Entry 8P0U (electron microscopy, 2.92 A resolution); this record covers chains A and B of the 5 polymer chains in the assembly.

[Chain A]
Name: Polymerase acidic protein
Source organism: Thogotovirus thogotoense
Reference sequence: P27194 (PA_THOGV); residues 1-622 here = UniProt positions 1-622
Sequence (622 residues; row label = number of the first residue in the row):
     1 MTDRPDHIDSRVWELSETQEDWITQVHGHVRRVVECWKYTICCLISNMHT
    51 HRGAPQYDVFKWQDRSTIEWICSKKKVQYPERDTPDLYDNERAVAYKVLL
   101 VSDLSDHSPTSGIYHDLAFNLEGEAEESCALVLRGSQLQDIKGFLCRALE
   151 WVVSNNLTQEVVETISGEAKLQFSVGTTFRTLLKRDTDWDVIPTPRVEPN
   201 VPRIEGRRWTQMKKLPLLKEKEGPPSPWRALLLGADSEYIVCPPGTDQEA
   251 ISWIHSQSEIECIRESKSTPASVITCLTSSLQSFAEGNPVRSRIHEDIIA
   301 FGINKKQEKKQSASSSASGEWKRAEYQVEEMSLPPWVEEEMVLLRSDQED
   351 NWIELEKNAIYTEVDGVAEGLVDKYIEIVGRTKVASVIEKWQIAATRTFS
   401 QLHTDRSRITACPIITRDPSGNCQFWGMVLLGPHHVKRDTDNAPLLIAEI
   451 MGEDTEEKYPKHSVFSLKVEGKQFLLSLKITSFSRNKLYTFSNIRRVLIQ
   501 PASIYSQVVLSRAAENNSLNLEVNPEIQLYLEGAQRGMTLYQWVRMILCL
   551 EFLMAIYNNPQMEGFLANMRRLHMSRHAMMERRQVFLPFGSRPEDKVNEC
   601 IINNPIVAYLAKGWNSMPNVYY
Not modelled in the structure: 1

[Chain B]
Name: RNA-directed RNA polymerase catalytic subunit
Source organism: Thogotovirus thogotoense
Notes: EC 2.7.7.48
Reference sequence: O41353 (RDRP_THOGV); residues 1-710 here = UniProt positions 1-710
Sequence (710 residues; numbered 1 to 710; the number before each row is that of its first residue):
     1 MNLFTPRSEINPTTTQELLYAYTGPAPVAYGTRTRAVLENIIRPYQYFYK
    51 EPNVQRALDIKTGCKEPEDINVEGPSSGFHTASVLKLADNFFRKYRPAME
   101 KLKYWILVKLPKLKYAELSKGRQTYSFIHKRNLPAPIALEETVEFLEQNL
   151 RRKIGPTLLSYCQAIADVMELDETTYEGARDPRPWDIQLEEIDSDEEDPL
   201 FRQVGREETYTIKFSREELWDQMRTLNTMWKHLERGRLNRRTIATPSMLI
   251 RGFVKIVEDAAKEILENVPTSGVPVGGEEKLAKLASKQTFHTAVTGELSG
   301 DQEKFNECLDPDAMRLMWTVFLRKLGCPDWIMELFNIPFMVFKSKLADMG
   351 EGLVYTKGKLTDRKPLGEMPSEFDDLVRNVVGNSISCRLGMFMGMYNLTS
   401 TLLALISIEREELTGSHVESSDDFIHFFNCKTHEEMFKQAETLRLTLKLV
   451 GINMSPSKCILISPAGIGEFNSKFHHRDFVGNVATELPALVPNGTNPMTD
   501 LAMGLNVIKHSVNTGQMNLCTGALAMRIFNHAYKYAYMALGVTRRTRFME
   551 ENAITPLLTNQGASPVHSFSTMHLDEVALRRHLGLLDEETLRRILNPNNP
   601 VTQKGDPSMFFRIENKMPQIMEDYSVPSCFKYTLSRNRTIQDKPHKALLN
   651 KEERYQRVTSIINKLFPEVLIQEASAPGTVRESLKRRLELVVERSDLDEE
   701 RKKRILSRIF
Not modelled in the structure: 180-208, 603-622, 637-710
Differences from the reference sequence: conflict Trp230 (Cys in O41353)
Bound ions: Mg2+: Asp301, Asp423, Glu469

[Interface between chain A and chain B]
Contacting residue pairs - 314 pairs, chain A then chain B:
  Ser102(A) - Val108(B)
  Asp103(A) - Lys112(B)  salt bridge
  Leu121(A) - Tyr104(B)
  Glu122(A) - Tyr104(B)
  Glu122(A) - Lys109(B)  salt bridge
  Val153(A) - Glu100(B)
  Asn156(A) - Arg96(B)
  Asn156(A) - Glu100(B)
  Thr158(A) - Glu100(B)  hydrogen bond
  Thr158(A) - Tyr104(B)
  Gln159(A) - Lys103(B)
  Gln159(A) - Leu107(B)
  Gln159(A) - Gly326(B)
  Val162(A) - Val108(B)  hydrophobic
  Lys170(A) - Trp330(B)
  Leu171(A) - Trp330(B)
  Gln172(A) - Pro111(B)
  Gln172(A) - Leu159(B)
  Gln172(A) - Trp330(B)
  Phe173(A) - Cys162(B)
  Phe173(A) - Gln163(B)
  Phe173(A) - Ala166(B)  hydrophobic
  Phe173(A) - Phe253(B)  hydrophobic
  Phe173(A) - Trp330(B)
  Phe173(A) - Leu334(B)  hydrophobic
  Phe173(A) - Ile337(B)  hydrophobic
  Ser174(A) - Gln163(B)  hydrogen bond (backbone-side chain)
  Ser174(A) - Ala166(B)
  Val175(A) - Ile337(B)  hydrophobic
  Gly176(A) - Glu170(B)  hydrogen bond (backbone-side chain)
  Thr177(A) - Glu170(B)
  Thr178(A) - Glu170(B)  hydrogen bond
  Phe179(A) - Met169(B)  hydrophobic
  Phe179(A) - Glu170(B)  hydrogen bond (backbone-side chain)
  Arg180(A) - Glu333(B)  salt bridge
  Leu182(A) - Arg216(B)
  Leu182(A) - Glu217(B)
  Leu182(A) - Trp220(B)
  Leu183(A) - Ile337(B)
  Leu183(A) - Met340(B)
  Leu183(A) - Val341(B)  hydrophobic
  Arg185(A) - Lys61(B)  hydrogen bond (backbone-side chain)
  Arg185(A) - Glu217(B)  salt bridge
  Arg185(A) - Trp220(B)
  Asp186(A) - Lys61(B)
  Asp186(A) - Lys343(B)
  Asp186(A) - Ser344(B)
  Asp186(A) - Arg388(B)  salt bridge
  Thr187(A) - Lys61(B)
  Thr187(A) - Thr62(B)  hydrogen bond
  Thr187(A) - Asp312(B)  hydrogen bond
  Thr187(A) - Arg315(B)  hydrogen bond
  Thr187(A) - Met340(B)
  Asp188(A) - Lys61(B)
  Asp188(A) - Thr62(B)  hydrogen bond (backbone-side chain)
  Trp189(A) - Thr62(B)
  Trp189(A) - Phe79(B)  hydrophobic
  Trp189(A) - Thr81(B)
  Trp189(A) - Asp312(B)
  Trp189(A) - Arg315(B)
  Trp189(A) - Leu316(B)  hydrophobic
  Asp190(A) - Arg315(B)  hydrogen bond (backbone-side chain)
  Asp190(A) - Met340(B)
  Val191(A) - Arg315(B)
  Val191(A) - Glu333(B)
  Val191(A) - Asn336(B)  hydrogen bond (backbone-side chain)
  Val191(A) - Met340(B)  hydrophobic
  Ile192(A) - Thr319(B)
  Ile192(A) - Asp329(B)
  Ile192(A) - Glu333(B)
  Ile192(A) - Asn336(B)
  Pro193(A) - Arg315(B)
  Pro193(A) - Thr319(B)
  Pro193(A) - Arg323(B)  hydrogen bond (backbone-side chain)
  Pro193(A) - Asn336(B)
  Pro195(A) - Thr81(B)
  Pro195(A) - Leu316(B)
  Val197(A) - Leu85(B)  hydrophobic
  Glu198(A) - Ala82(B)
  Pro199(A) - Ala82(B)
  Pro199(A) - Leu85(B)  hydrophobic
  Pro199(A) - Lys86(B)
  Asn200(A) - His80(B)
  Asn200(A) - Ala82(B)  hydrogen bond (backbone-backbone)
  Asn200(A) - Ser83(B)  hydrogen bond (backbone-backbone)
  Asn200(A) - Lys86(B)
  Val201(A) - Ser83(B)
  Val201(A) - Lys86(B)
  Val201(A) - Leu87(B)  hydrophobic
  Val201(A) - Arg410(B)
  Pro202(A) - Pro67(B)  hydrophobic
  Pro202(A) - His80(B)
  Pro202(A) - Ser83(B)
  Pro202(A) - Arg410(B)
  Ile204(A) - Val72(B)  hydrophobic
  Ile204(A) - Leu445(B)
  Ile204(A) - Leu449(B)  hydrophobic
  Glu205(A) - Val72(B)
  Gly206(A) - Glu441(B)
  Gly206(A) - Leu445(B)
  Arg207(A) - Val72(B)
  Arg207(A) - Glu73(B)  salt bridge
  Arg207(A) - Glu441(B)  hydrogen bond (backbone-side chain)
  Arg207(A) - Arg444(B)
  Trp209(A) - Leu298(B)  hydrophobic
  Trp209(A) - Ala440(B)  hydrophobic
  Trp209(A) - Glu441(B)  hydrogen bond
  Trp209(A) - Leu461(B)  hydrophobic
  Lys309(A) - Lys359(B)  hydrogen bond (side chain-backbone)
  Ala313(A) - Lys359(B)
  Ala313(A) - Leu360(B)  hydrophobic
  Ser314(A) - Leu360(B)
  Ala317(A) - Lys357(B)
  Ala317(A) - Leu360(B)  hydrophobic
  Gly319(A) - Lys357(B)
  Trp321(A) - Tyr355(B)
  Trp321(A) - Thr356(B)
  Trp321(A) - Lys357(B)
  Trp321(A) - Asp362(B)
  Trp321(A) - Met369(B)  hydrophobic
  Lys322(A) - Tyr355(B)
  Lys322(A) - Thr356(B)  hydrogen bond (backbone-backbone)
  Arg323(A) - Arg35(B)
  Arg323(A) - Leu353(B)
  Arg323(A) - Val354(B)  hydrogen bond (side chain-backbone)
  Arg323(A) - Tyr355(B)
  Arg323(A) - Glu372(B)  salt bridge
  Ala324(A) - Val354(B)  hydrogen bond (backbone-backbone)
  Ala324(A) - Thr356(B)
  Glu354(A) - His531(B)
  Leu355(A) - Arg527(B)
  Leu355(A) - His531(B)
  Glu356(A) - Arg527(B)
  Glu356(A) - Lys534(B)  salt bridge
  Glu356(A) - Ser564(B)
  Glu356(A) - Pro565(B)
  Lys357(A) - Arg527(B)
  Lys357(A) - Pro565(B)
  Asn358(A) - Ala523(B)
  Asn358(A) - Met526(B)
  Asn358(A) - Arg527(B)
  Asn358(A) - His567(B)
  Ala359(A) - Pro565(B)
  Ala359(A) - Val566(B)
  Ala359(A) - His567(B)  hydrogen bond (backbone-backbone)
  Ala359(A) - Ser568(B)
  Tyr361(A) - Val566(B)  hydrogen bond (side chain-backbone)
  Tyr361(A) - Ser568(B)
  Tyr361(A) - Thr571(B)
  Tyr361(A) - Leu583(B)
  Thr362(A) - Ser570(B)  hydrogen bond
  Val364(A) - Phe569(B)  hydrophobic
  Asp365(A) - Ser568(B)  hydrogen bond
  Asp365(A) - Phe569(B)
  Asp365(A) - Ser570(B)  hydrogen bond
  Val367(A) - Leu519(B)  hydrophobic
  Ala368(A) - Leu519(B)
  Glu369(A) - Ala523(B)
  Glu369(A) - Arg527(B)  salt bridge
  Leu371(A) - Cys520(B)  hydrophobic
  Val372(A) - Cys520(B)
  Val372(A) - Ala523(B)  hydrophobic
  Val372(A) - Leu524(B)
  Val372(A) - Arg527(B)
  Asp373(A) - Arg527(B)  salt bridge
  Tyr375(A) - Leu524(B)  hydrophobic
  Thr396(A) - Tyr535(B)
  Thr440(A) - Val28(B)
  Lys487(A) - Pro25(B)
  Tyr489(A) - Val491(B)
  Thr490(A) - Thr23(B)
  Thr490(A) - Gly24(B)
  Thr490(A) - Pro25(B)
  Phe491(A) - Pro25(B)
  Asn493(A) - Leu490(B)
  Asn493(A) - Val491(B)
  Ile494(A) - Thr23(B)
  Arg495(A) - Ile528(B)
  Arg495(A) - His531(B)
  Arg496(A) - Tyr22(B)
  Arg496(A) - Thr23(B)
  Arg496(A) - Leu487(B)
  Arg496(A) - Pro488(B)
  Val497(A) - Thr23(B)
  Leu498(A) - Leu524(B)
  Ile499(A) - Leu487(B)  hydrophobic
  Ile499(A) - Leu490(B)  hydrophobic
  Ile499(A) - Thr521(B)
  Ile499(A) - Leu524(B)  hydrophobic
  Gln500(A) - Glu17(B)  hydrogen bond (side chain-backbone)
  Gln500(A) - Leu18(B)
  Gln500(A) - Tyr20(B)  hydrogen bond (side chain-backbone)
  Gln500(A) - Tyr22(B)
  Ala502(A) - Leu524(B)  hydrophobic
  Ser503(A) - Glu17(B)  hydrogen bond
  Ser503(A) - Asn518(B)  hydrogen bond
  Ile504(A) - Leu18(B)  hydrophobic
  Ser506(A) - Asn518(B)  hydrogen bond
  Ser506(A) - Cys520(B)
  Gln507(A) - Thr14(B)
  Val508(A) - Glu9(B)
  Val508(A) - Ile10(B)  hydrophobic
  Leu510(A) - Leu519(B)  hydrophobic
  Arg512(A) - Glu9(B)  salt bridge
  Pro525(A) - Glu9(B)
  Glu526(A) - Ser8(B)  hydrogen bond (backbone-side chain)
  Glu526(A) - Glu9(B)
  Ile527(A) - Pro6(B)  hydrophobic
  Ile527(A) - Glu9(B)
  Gln528(A) - Arg7(B)  hydrogen bond (backbone-backbone)
  Gln528(A) - Ser8(B)
  Leu529(A) - Asn2(B)
  Leu529(A) - Leu3(B)
  Leu529(A) - Thr5(B)
  Leu529(A) - Pro6(B)  hydrophobic
  Leu529(A) - Arg7(B)
  Tyr530(A) - Asn2(B)  hydrogen bond (backbone-side chain)
  Tyr530(A) - Arg7(B)
  Leu531(A) - Asn2(B)
  Trp543(A) - Leu3(B)  hydrogen bond (side chain-backbone)
  Trp543(A) - Pro6(B)  hydrophobic
  Trp543(A) - Ile10(B)  hydrophobic
  Met546(A) - Leu3(B)  hydrophobic
  Ile547(A) - Leu18(B)  hydrophobic
  Leu550(A) - Leu3(B)  hydrophobic
  Leu550(A) - Phe4(B)  hydrophobic
  Glu551(A) - Phe4(B)
  Glu551(A) - Leu18(B)
  Glu551(A) - Tyr20(B)
  Met554(A) - Phe4(B)  hydrophobic
  Met554(A) - Leu18(B)
  Ala555(A) - Thr23(B)
  Ala555(A) - Gly24(B)
  Ala555(A) - Pro25(B)
  Asn558(A) - Ala21(B)
  Asn558(A) - Gly24(B)
  Asn558(A) - Pro25(B)  hydrogen bond (side chain-backbone)
  Asn558(A) - Arg235(B)
  Pro560(A) - Pro27(B)  hydrophobic
  Pro560(A) - Arg237(B)
  Pro560(A) - Leu238(B)
  Pro560(A) - Arg240(B)
  Gln561(A) - Leu238(B)
  Glu563(A) - Pro27(B)
  Glu563(A) - Arg235(B)  salt bridge
  Glu563(A) - Gly236(B)  hydrogen bond (side chain-backbone)
  Leu566(A) - Leu19(B)
  Leu566(A) - Ala21(B)  hydrophobic
  Ala567(A) - Gly236(B)
  Met569(A) - Met1(B)  hydrophobic
  Arg570(A) - Gln16(B)  hydrogen bond (backbone-side chain)
  Arg570(A) - Leu19(B)  hydrogen bond (side chain-backbone)
  Arg570(A) - Tyr20(B)  hydrogen bond
  Arg570(A) - Phe474(B)
  Arg571(A) - Ser457(B)
  Arg571(A) - Lys458(B)
  Arg571(A) - Ile460(B)
  His573(A) - Met1(B)
  His573(A) - Phe4(B)  hydrogen bond (side chain-backbone)
  His573(A) - Thr5(B)
  His573(A) - Pro12(B)  hydrogen bond (side chain-backbone)
  His573(A) - Thr15(B)  hydrogen bond
  His573(A) - Gln16(B)
  His573(A) - Leu19(B)
  Met574(A) - Gln16(B)
  Met574(A) - Ile467(B)  hydrophobic
  Met574(A) - Gly468(B)
  Met574(A) - Glu469(B)
  Ser575(A) - Ile460(B)
  Arg576(A) - Thr5(B)
  His577(A) - Asn11(B)
  His577(A) - Pro12(B)
  His577(A) - Thr13(B)  hydrogen bond
  His577(A) - His476(B)
  Ala578(A) - Ile462(B)  hydrophobic
  Ala578(A) - Ile467(B)  hydrophobic
  Met580(A) - Thr5(B)
  Met580(A) - Pro12(B)  hydrophobic
  Glu581(A) - Ile467(B)
  Glu581(A) - His476(B)  salt bridge
  Glu581(A) - Arg477(B)  salt bridge
  Arg583(A) - Ile462(B)
  Arg583(A) - Ser463(B)
  Arg583(A) - Pro464(B)  hydrogen bond (side chain-backbone)
  Arg583(A) - Ala465(B)  hydrogen bond (side chain-backbone)
  Arg583(A) - Ile467(B)
  Gln584(A) - Leu461(B)
  Gln584(A) - Ile462(B)
  Gln584(A) - Ser463(B)  hydrogen bond (backbone-backbone)
  Val585(A) - Ile460(B)  hydrophobic
  Val585(A) - Leu461(B)
  Phe586(A) - Phe437(B)  hydrophobic
  Phe586(A) - Ile460(B)
  Phe586(A) - Leu461(B)  hydrogen bond (backbone-backbone)
  Leu587(A) - Cys459(B)
  Leu587(A) - Ile460(B)  hydrophobic
  Pro588(A) - Pro456(B)
  Pro588(A) - Cys459(B)
  Phe589(A) - Glu73(B)
  Phe589(A) - Pro456(B)
  Gly590(A) - Pro456(B)
  Ser591(A) - Pro456(B)
  Arg592(A) - Ser457(B)  hydrogen bond (backbone-side chain)
  Pro593(A) - Ser457(B)
  Lys596(A) - Ser457(B)
  Glu599(A) - Leu238(B)
  Cys600(A) - Leu238(B)  hydrophobic
  Leu610(A) - Met1(B)
  Leu610(A) - Phe4(B)  hydrophobic
  Gly613(A) - Met1(B)
  Gly613(A) - Asn2(B)
  Trp614(A) - Met1(B)
  Met617(A) - Asn2(B)
  Met617(A) - Thr5(B)
Also at the interface, not in a pair above, chain A (156 interface residues in all): Asp106, Leu149, Val152, Leu157, Lys184, Thr194, Lys310, Glu320, Met341, Ile376, Asn442, Pro501, Met562, Gly564, Asn568, Ser616
Also at the interface, not in a pair above, chain B (159 interface residues in all): Ala26, Tyr30, Ile70, Met223, Arg224, Asn239, Ser299, Met332, Thr361, Lys364, Pro370, Ser371, His433, Ser455, Gly466, Ala525, Asn530, Ala532

[Overview]
Chain A and chain B form an interface of 156 and 159 residues respectively, with 49 hydrogen bonds and 14 salt
bridges. Among the polar pairs are Asp103(A)-Lys112(B), Glu122(A)-Lys109(B) and Arg180(A)-Glu333(B).
Asp301(B), Asp423(B) and Glu469(B) form the Mg2+ site.
Chain A is Polymerase acidic protein and chain B is RNA-directed RNA polymerase catalytic subunit, both from
Thogotovirus thogotoense; the structure, Thogoto virus polymerase in Mode B conformation with defined
endonuclease domain and bound to 32-mer loop ..., was determined by electron microscopy.
